1QLS - chains A and D; structure by X-ray diffraction, 2.30 A resolution.

Chain A:
Name: S100C protein
Organism: Sus scrofa
UniProtKB: P31950 (S111_PIG); residues 1-99 here = UniProt positions 1-99
Amino-acid sequence (99 residues; row label = number of the first residue in the row):
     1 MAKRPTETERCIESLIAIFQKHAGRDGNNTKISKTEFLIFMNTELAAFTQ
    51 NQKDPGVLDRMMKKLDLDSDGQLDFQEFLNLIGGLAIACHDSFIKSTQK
Disordered / not traced: 1-4
Disulfides: Cys11 forms a disulfide with the same residue of a neighbouring copy of this chain
Metal / ion sites: Ca2+ site 1: Ala23, Asp26, Asn28, Lys31, Glu36; Ca2+ site 2: Asp66, Asp68, Asp70, Gln72, Glu77

Chain D:
Name: Annexin I
Notes: fragment: n-terminal
UniProtKB: P04083 (ANX1_HUMAN); residue numbers follow UniProt; this construct covers 1-11
Amino-acid sequence (12 residues; each row starts with the number of its first residue; numbering starts at 0):
     0 XAMVSAFLKQAW
Construct notes: engineered mutation Ala5 (Glu in P04083)
Modified / non-standard residues: ACE (acetyl group) at position 0

Chain A / chain D interface:
Contacting residue pairs (15):
  Leu45(A) with Leu7(D), hydrophobic
  Ala47(A) with Ser4(D); Lys8(D)
  Phe48(A) with Leu7(D), hydrophobic; Ala10(D); Trp11(D)
  Asn51(A) with Lys8(D); Trp11(D), hydrogen bond (side chain-backbone)
  Gln52(A) with Trp11(D)
  Val57(A) with Trp11(D), hydrophobic
  Ala88(A) with Phe6(D), hydrophobic
  Cys89(A) with Met2(D), hydrogen bond; Val3(D), hydrophobic; Phe6(D), hydrophobic
  Ser92(A) with Phe6(D)
Interface residues without a listed pair, chain A (11 interface residues in all): Leu85, Phe93

Overview:
11 residues of chain A face 8 of chain D across their interface; the contacts include 2 hydrogen bonds. Among
the polar pairs are Asn51(A)-Trp11(D) and Cys89(A)-Met2(D). Ala23(A), Asp26(A), Asn28(A), Lys31(A) and
Glu36(A) form the Ca2+ site 1.
Here chain A is S100C protein (Sus scrofa) and chain D is Annexin I. Entry 1QLS (S100C (s100a11),or
calgizzarin, in complex with annexin I N-terminus) was determined by X-ray diffraction.
